8ZR1 - chains C and D of the 4 polymer chains in the assembly; structure by X-ray diffraction, 2.60 A resolution.

[Chain C (and D)]
Protein: Streptavidin
Source organism: Streptomyces avidinii
Notes: chain D of this document is another copy of the same molecule, construct and numbering; everything in this record applies to it too
Reference sequence: P22629 (SAV_STRAV); residues 15-139 here correspond to UniProt positions 39-163 (UniProt number = residue number + 24)
Chain sequence (132 residues; row label = number of the first residue in the row):
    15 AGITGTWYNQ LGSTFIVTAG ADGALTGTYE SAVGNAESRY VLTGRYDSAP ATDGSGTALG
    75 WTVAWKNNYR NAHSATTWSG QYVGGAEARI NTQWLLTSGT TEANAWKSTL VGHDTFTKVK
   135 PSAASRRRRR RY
Disordered / not traced: 137-146
Sequence notes: expression tag (140-146)
Swiss-Prot annotation at these positions:
  - motif: Arg59 to Asp61 (Cell attachment site)
  - binding site (biotin): Tyr43, Tyr54, Trp92, Trp108, Trp120

[Interface between chain C and chain D]
Residue-residue contacts - 14 pairs, chain C then chain D:
  Trp108(C) with Trp120(D)
  Leu109(C) with Val125(D), hydrophobic
  Leu110(C) with Trp120(D), hydrophobic
  Trp120(C) with Trp108(D); Leu110(D), hydrophobic
  Lys121(C) with Leu124(D)
  Thr123(C) with Leu124(D); Val125(D), hydrogen bond (backbone-backbone)
  Leu124(C) with Lys121(D); Thr123(D); Leu124(D), hydrophobic
  Val125(C) with Leu109(D), hydrophobic; Thr123(D), hydrogen bond (backbone-backbone); Val125(D), hydrophobic
Also at the interface, not in a pair above, chain C (9 interface residues in all): Ser122

[Overview]
9 residues of chain C face 8 of chain D across their interface; the contacts include 2 hydrogen bonds. Its one
hydrogen bond, Thr123(C)-Val125(D), is backbone to backbone. Curated annotation (UniProt) lists 5
biotin-binding residues on chain C.
Both chains are Streptavidin (Streptomyces avidinii). Entry 8ZR1 (Cocrystallization of engineered streptavidin
with A9 oligo DNA) was determined by X-ray diffraction, deposited together with 8ZR2.
